Entry 7NPF (electron microscopy, 4.50 A resolution (low resolution: residue-level contacts below are approximate; hydrogen-bond / salt-bridge calls are withheld)); this record covers chains E and J of the 10 polymer chains in the assembly.

[Chain E]
Name: AAA family ATPase
Organism: Vibrio cholerae
UniProtKB: A0A085S0Z4 (A0A085S0Z4_VIBCL); residues 3-407 here correspond to UniProt positions 1-405 (UniProt number = residue number - 2)
Sequence (407 residues; numbered 1 to 407; the number before each row is that of its first residue):
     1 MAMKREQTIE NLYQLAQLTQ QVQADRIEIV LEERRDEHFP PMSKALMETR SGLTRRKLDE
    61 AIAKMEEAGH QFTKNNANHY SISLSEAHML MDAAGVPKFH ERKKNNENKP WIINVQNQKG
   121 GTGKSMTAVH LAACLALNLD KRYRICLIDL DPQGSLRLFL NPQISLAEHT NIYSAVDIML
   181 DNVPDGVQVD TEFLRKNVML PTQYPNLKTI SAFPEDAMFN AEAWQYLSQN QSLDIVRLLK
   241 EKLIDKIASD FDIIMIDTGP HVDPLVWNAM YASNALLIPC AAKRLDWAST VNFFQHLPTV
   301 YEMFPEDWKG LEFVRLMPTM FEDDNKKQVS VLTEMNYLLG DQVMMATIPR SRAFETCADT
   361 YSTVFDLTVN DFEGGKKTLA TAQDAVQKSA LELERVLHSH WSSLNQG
Not modelled in the structure: 1-3
Differences from the reference sequence: initiating methionine (1); expression tag (2)
Residues lining bound ligands:
  - ATP-gamma-S (AGS; phosphothiophosphoric acid-adenylate ester), molecule 1: Asn117, Lys119, Gly120, Gly121, Thr122, Gly123, Lys124, Ser125, Met126, Pro260, Met320, Pro349, Arg350, Ser351, Phe354, Glu355
  - ATP-gamma-S (AGS), molecule 2: Lys119, Gly120, Thr122, Lys283, Leu285
Reported in the primary citation:
  - binding site for the 49-nt DNA strand: Lys44, His79
  - self-association interface (contacts with another copy of this molecule): Thr381 to Asn405

[Chain J]
Molecule: 49-nt DNA strand
Organism: Neoarius leptaspis
Sequence (49 nucleotides; row label = number of the first residue in the row):
     2 TTTTTTTTTT TTTTTTTTTT TTTTTTTTTT TTTTTTTTTT TTTTTTTTT

[Chain E / chain J interface]
Contacting residue pairs - 4 pairs, chain E then chain J:
  Arg55(E) - DT37(J)
  Asn78(E) - DT38(J)
  His79(E) - DT36(J)
  His79(E) - DT37(J)
Interface residues without a listed pair, chain E (5 interface residues in all): Tyr80, Glu373
Interface residues without a listed pair, chain J (5 interface residues in all): DT29, DT39

[Overview]
Chain E and chain J each contribute 5 residues to their interface. Bound to chain E: ATP-gamma-S. The paper
reports a binding site for the 49-nt DNA strand at Lys44(E) and His79(E); a self-association interface
involving Thr381(E).
Here chain E is AAA family ATPase (Vibrio cholerae) and chain J is a 49-nt DNA strand (Neoarius leptaspis).
Entry 7NPF (Vibrio cholerae ParA2-ATPyS-DNA filament) was determined by electron microscopy together with 7NPD
from the same study.
